Entry 4JSU (X-ray diffraction, 2.90 A resolution); this record covers chains H and Z of the 32 polymer chains in the assembly.

# Chain H
Protein: Proteasome subunit beta type-2
Organism: Saccharomyces cerevisiae
Notes: EC 3.4.25.1
Reference sequence: P25043 (PSB2_YEAST); residues 1-232 here correspond to UniProt positions 30-261 (UniProt number = residue number + 29)
Amino-acid sequence (232 residues; row label = number of the first residue in the row):
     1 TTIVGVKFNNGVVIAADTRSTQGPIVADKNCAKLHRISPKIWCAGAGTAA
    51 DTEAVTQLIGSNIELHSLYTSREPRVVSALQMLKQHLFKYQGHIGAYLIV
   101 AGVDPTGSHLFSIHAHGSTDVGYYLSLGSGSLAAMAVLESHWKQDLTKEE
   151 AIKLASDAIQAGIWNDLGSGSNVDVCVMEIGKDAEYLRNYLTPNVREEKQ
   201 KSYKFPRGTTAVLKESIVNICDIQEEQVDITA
Disordered / not traced: 223-232
Swiss-Prot annotation at these positions:
  - active site: Thr-1 (Nucleophile)

# Chain Z
Protein: Proteasome subunit beta type-6
Organism: Saccharomyces cerevisiae
Notes: EC 3.4.25.1
Reference sequence: P23724 (PSB6_YEAST); residues 1-222 here correspond to UniProt positions 20-241 (UniProt number = residue number + 19)
Amino-acid sequence (222 residues; row label = number of the first residue in the row):
     1 QFNPYGDNGGTILGIAGEDFAVLAGDTRNITDYSINSRYEPKVFDCGDNI
    51 VMSANGFAADGDALVKRFKNSVKWYHFDHNDKKLSINSAARNIQHLLYGK
   101 RFFPYYVHTIIAGLDEDGKGAVYSFDPVGSYEREQCRAGGAAASLIMPFL
   151 DNQVNFKNQYEPGTNGKVKKPLKYLSVEEVIKLVRDSFTSATERHIQVGD
   201 GLEILIVTKDGVRKEFYELKRD

# How chain H and chain Z interact
Contacting residue pairs (64):
  Arg-19(H) / Ile-196(Z)
  Arg-19(H) / Asp-222(Z)  salt bridge
  Thr-21(H) / Ile-196(Z)
  Gly-23(H) / Tyr-33(Z)
  Pro-24(H) / Arg-194(Z)
  Pro-24(H) / His-195(Z)
  Pro-24(H) / Ile-196(Z)  hydrogen bond (backbone-backbone)
  Ile-25(H) / Arg-194(Z)
  Ile-25(H) / His-195(Z)
  Val-26(H) / Glu-193(Z)
  Val-26(H) / Arg-194(Z)  hydrogen bond (backbone-backbone)
  Val-26(H) / Ile-196(Z)  hydrophobic
  Ala-27(H) / Arg-194(Z)  hydrogen bond (backbone-side chain)
  Lys-29(H) / Glu-193(Z)  salt bridge
  Lys-29(H) / Arg-194(Z)
  Ile-163(H) / Asp-222(Z)
  Trp-164(H) / Ile-35(Z)
  Trp-164(H) / Arg-38(Z)  hydrogen bond (backbone-side chain)
  Trp-164(H) / Arg-221(Z)
  Trp-164(H) / Asp-222(Z)
  Asn-165(H) / Tyr-33(Z)
  Asn-165(H) / Arg-38(Z)
  Asp-166(H) / Tyr-33(Z)
  Asp-166(H) / Asp-222(Z)
  Leu-167(H) / Ile-30(Z)  hydrophobic
  Leu-167(H) / Asp-32(Z)
  Leu-167(H) / Tyr-33(Z)  hydrogen bond (backbone-backbone)
  Leu-167(H) / Ile-35(Z)  hydrophobic
  Leu-167(H) / Ile-196(Z)
  Gly-168(H) / Tyr-33(Z)
  Ser-169(H) / Asp-222(Z)
  Gly-170(H) / Asp-222(Z)
  Ser-171(H) / Asp-222(Z)  hydrogen bond (backbone-side chain)
  Asn-194(H) / Lys-220(Z)  hydrogen bond (backbone-side chain)
  Asn-194(H) / Asp-222(Z)
  Arg-196(H) / Thr-189(Z)  hydrogen bond
  Arg-196(H) / Ser-190(Z)  hydrogen bond
  Arg-196(H) / Glu-193(Z)
  Glu-197(H) / Arg-185(Z)  salt bridge
  Glu-197(H) / Thr-189(Z)
  Glu-197(H) / Glu-218(Z)
  Lys-199(H) / Asp-186(Z)
  Gln-200(H) / Lys-182(Z)
  Gln-200(H) / Arg-185(Z)  hydrogen bond
  Gln-200(H) / Asp-186(Z)  hydrogen bond (backbone-side chain)
  Lys-201(H) / Gln-153(Z)
  Lys-201(H) / Glu-179(Z)
  Lys-201(H) / Asp-186(Z)  hydrogen bond (backbone-side chain)
  Tyr-203(H) / Phe-149(Z)
  Tyr-203(H) / Gln-153(Z)
  Tyr-203(H) / Leu-183(Z)
  Tyr-203(H) / Asp-186(Z)  hydrogen bond
  Phe-205(H) / Asn-152(Z)
  Phe-205(H) / Gln-153(Z)
  Phe-205(H) / Gln-159(Z)
  Pro-206(H) / Pro-162(Z)
  Arg-207(H) / Pro-162(Z)
  Gly-208(H) / Glu-161(Z)
  Gly-208(H) / Pro-162(Z)
  Thr-209(H) / Asn-158(Z)
  Thr-209(H) / Gln-159(Z)
  Thr-209(H) / Tyr-160(Z)  hydrogen bond (backbone-backbone)
  Ala-211(H) / Tyr-160(Z)  hydrophobic
  Ala-211(H) / Gly-166(Z)
Interface residues without a listed pair, chain H (34 interface residues in all): Asp-28, Val-195, Thr-210, Val-212
Interface residues without a listed pair, chain Z (34 interface residues in all): Arg-28, Ser-34, Leu-145, Gly-163, Asn-165

# Overview
Chain H and chain Z each contribute 34 residues to their interface; the contacts include 14 hydrogen bonds and
3 salt bridges. Polar pairs include Arg-19(H)/Asp-222(Z), Lys-29(H)/Glu-193(Z) and Glu-197(H)/Arg-185(Z). From
UniProt: active-site residue Thr-1(H) on chain H.
Here chain H is Proteasome subunit beta type-2 and chain Z is Proteasome subunit beta type-6, both from
Saccharomyces cerevisiae. Entry 4JSU (Yeast 20S proteasome in complex with the dimerized linear mimetic of
TMC-95A - yCP:3a) was determined by X-ray diffraction, deposited together with 4JSQ and 4JT0.
